2CGW - chain A; structure by X-ray diffraction, 2.20 A resolution.

# Chain A
Molecule: Serine/threonine-protein kinase CHK1
Source organism: Homo sapiens
Notes: EC 2.7.1.37; fragment: n-terminal kinase domain, residues 1-289
UniProt: O14757 (CHK1_HUMAN); residue numbers follow UniProt; this construct covers 1-289
Sequence (297 residues; row label = number of the first residue in the row):
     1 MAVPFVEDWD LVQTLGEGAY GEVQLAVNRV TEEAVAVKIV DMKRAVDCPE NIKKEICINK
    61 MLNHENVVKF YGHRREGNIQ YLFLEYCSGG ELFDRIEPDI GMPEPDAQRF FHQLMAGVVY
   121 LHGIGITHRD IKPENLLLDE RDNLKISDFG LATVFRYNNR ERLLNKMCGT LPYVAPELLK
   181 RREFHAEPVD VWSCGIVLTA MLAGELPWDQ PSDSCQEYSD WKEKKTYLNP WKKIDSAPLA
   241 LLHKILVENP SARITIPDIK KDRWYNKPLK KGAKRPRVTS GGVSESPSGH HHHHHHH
Unresolved in the structure: 1-5, 45-48, 272-297
Small-molecule neighbours: 3C3 (4,4'-(1-propyl-1H-1,2,4-triazole-3,5-diyl)bis(2,5-dihydro-1,2,5-oxadiazol-3-amine)): Leu-15, Gly-16, Tyr-20, Val-23, Ala-36, Lys-38, Glu-55, Val-68, Leu-84, Glu-85, Tyr-86, Cys-87, Glu-91, Leu-137, Ser-147, Asp-148
Curated features (UniProtKB/Swiss-Prot):
  - active site: Asp-130 (Proton acceptor)
  - binding site (ATP): Leu-15 to Val-23, Lys-38
  - modified residue (Phosphoserine): Ser-280, Ser-286
  - cross-link: Lys-132 (Glycyl lysine isopeptide (Lys-Gly) (interchain with G-Cter in ubiquitin))
  - mutagenesis: Lys-38 (K38R: Abolishes kinase activity), Asp-130 (D130A: Abolishes kinase activity), Lys-132 (K132R: Strong reduction of chromatin-associated CHK1 ubiquitination)

# Overview
Chain A binds compound 3C3. From UniProt: active-site residue Asp-130, 10 ATP-binding residues and 3
mutagenesis sites.
Chain A is Serine/threonine-protein kinase CHK1 (Homo sapiens); the structure, Identification of chemically
diverse Chk1 inhibitors by receptor- based virtual screening, was determined by X-ray diffraction together
with 2CGU, 2CGV and 2CGX from the same study.
